Entry 6CJU (electron microscopy, 3.35 A resolution); this record covers chains A and B of the 4 polymer chains in the assembly.

== Chain A (and B) ==
Protein: SthK cyclic nucleotide-gated potassium channel
From: Spirochaeta thermophila
Notes: chain B of this document is another copy of the same molecule, construct and numbering; everything in this record applies to it too
UniProt: G0GA88 (G0GA88_SPITZ); numbering as in UniProt (aligned over 1-420)
Amino-acid sequence (456 residues; numbered -18 to 437; the number before each row is that of its first residue; numbers below 1 keep their minus sign (Met-18 is residue -18)):
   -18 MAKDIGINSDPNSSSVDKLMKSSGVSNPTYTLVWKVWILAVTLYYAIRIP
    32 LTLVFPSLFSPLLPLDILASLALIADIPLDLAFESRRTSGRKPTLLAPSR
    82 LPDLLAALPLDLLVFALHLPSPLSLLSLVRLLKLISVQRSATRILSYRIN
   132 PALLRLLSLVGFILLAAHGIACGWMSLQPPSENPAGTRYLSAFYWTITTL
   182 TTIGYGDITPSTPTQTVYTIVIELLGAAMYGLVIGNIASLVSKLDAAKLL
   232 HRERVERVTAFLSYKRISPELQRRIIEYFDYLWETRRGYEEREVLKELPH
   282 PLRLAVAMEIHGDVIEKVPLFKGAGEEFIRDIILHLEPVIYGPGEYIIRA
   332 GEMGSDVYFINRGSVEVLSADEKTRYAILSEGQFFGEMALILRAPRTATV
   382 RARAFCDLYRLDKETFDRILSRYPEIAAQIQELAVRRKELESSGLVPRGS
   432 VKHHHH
Unresolved in the structure: -18 to 9, 63-75, 413-437
Differences from the reference sequence: initiating methionine (-18); expression tag (-17 to 0, 421-437)
Small-molecule neighbours:
  - adenosine-3',5'-cyclic-monophosphate (CMP): Ile329, Val348, Tyr357, Ala358, Phe366, Gly367, Glu368, Met369, Arg377, Thr378, Ala379, Val381
  - phosphatidylglycerol (PGW; (1R)-2-{[(S)-{[(2S)-2,3-dihydroxypropyl]oxy}(hydroxy)phosphoryl]oxy}-1-[(hexadecanoyloxy)methyl]ethyl (9Z)-octadec-9-enoate), molecule 1: Leu24, Tyr25, Ile28, Arg29, Leu32, Leu39, Leu43
  - phosphatidylglycerol (PGW), molecule 2: Ile28, Leu32, Leu39, Leu145, His149, Ala166, Tyr170
  - phosphatidylglycerol (PGW), molecule 3: Pro31, Leu34, Val35, Ser102, Ser105, Leu106, Leu109, Leu112, Leu115, Phe143, Leu146, Ala147, Gly150, Ile151, Cys153, Gly154, Ser157, Leu158, Tyr199
  - phosphatidylglycerol (PGW), molecule 4: Leu137, Val141, Ile144, Leu181, Thr182, Tyr211, Val214, Ile218, Leu221, Val222, Leu225
  - phosphatidylglycerol (PGW), molecule 5: Phe143, Ala147, Ile151, Thr195, Tyr199, Val202, Leu206, Met210
  - phosphatidylglycerol (PGW), molecule 6: Gly167, Thr168, Tyr170, Leu171, Phe174
  - phosphatidylglycerol (PGW), molecule 7: Pro194, Thr195, Val198, Ile201, Val202, Leu205
  - phosphatidylglycerol (PGW), molecule 8: Leu205, Ala208, Ala209, Leu213

== How chain A and chain B interact ==
Residue-residue contacts - 78 pairs, chain A then chain B:
  Leu171(A) - Thr197(B)
  Leu171(A) - Val198(B)  hydrophobic
  Tyr175(A) - Pro191(B)
  Tyr175(A) - Thr197(B)
  Tyr175(A) - Ile201(B)  hydrophobic
  Ile178(A) - Glu204(B)
  Ile178(A) - Leu205(B)  hydrophobic
  Thr179(A) - Glu204(B)  hydrogen bond
  Thr182(A) - Ala208(B)
  Thr183(A) - Thr183(B)
  Ile184(A) - Thr180(B)
  Ile184(A) - Ile184(B)
  Ile184(A) - Gly185(B)
  Ile184(A) - Glu204(B)
  Gly185(A) - Gly185(B)
  Tyr186(A) - Trp176(B)  hydrogen bond
  Tyr186(A) - Thr180(B)  hydrogen bond
  Tyr186(A) - Tyr186(B)
  Tyr186(A) - Gly187(B)
  Tyr186(A) - Glu204(B)
  Asp188(A) - Thr190(B)
  Tyr211(A) - Ala208(B)  hydrogen bond (side chain-backbone)
  Tyr211(A) - Tyr211(B)
  Ile215(A) - Ile215(B)  hydrophobic
  Ile218(A) - Gly212(B)
  Ile218(A) - Leu213(B)  hydrophobic
  Ala219(A) - Gly216(B)
  Val222(A) - Gly216(B)
  Val222(A) - Asn217(B)
  Val222(A) - Ser220(B)
  Ser223(A) - Ser220(B)
  Ser223(A) - Lys224(B)
  Leu225(A) - Arg136(B)
  Asp226(A) - Pro132(B)
  Asp226(A) - Arg136(B)  salt bridge
  Lys229(A) - Ser127(B)
  Lys229(A) - Tyr128(B)
  Lys229(A) - Pro132(B)
  Arg233(A) - Tyr128(B)  hydrogen bond (side chain-backbone)
  Arg233(A) - Ile130(B)  hydrogen bond (side chain-backbone)
  Arg233(A) - Asn131(B)
  Arg233(A) - Pro132(B)
  Arg235(A) - Glu278(B)  hydrogen bond (side chain-backbone)
  Arg238(A) - Tyr270(B)
  Arg238(A) - Val275(B)
  Arg238(A) - Glu278(B)  salt bridge
  Val239(A) - Val275(B)  hydrophobic
  Phe242(A) - Glu272(B)
  Phe242(A) - Val275(B)  hydrophobic
  Leu243(A) - Val287(B)  hydrophobic
  Tyr245(A) - Tyr262(B)
  Tyr245(A) - Thr266(B)
  Tyr245(A) - Arg267(B)
  Tyr245(A) - Arg343(B)  hydrogen bond
  Tyr245(A) - Asp388(B)  hydrogen bond
  Lys246(A) - Asn342(B)
  Lys246(A) - Tyr390(B)  hydrogen bond
  Arg247(A) - Arg343(B)
  Ile248(A) - Glu290(B)
  Leu252(A) - Ala286(B)  hydrophobic
  Leu252(A) - Val287(B)  hydrophobic
  Leu252(A) - Glu290(B)
  Arg255(A) - Leu283(B)
  Arg255(A) - Ala286(B)
  Ile256(A) - Leu279(B)  hydrophobic
  Ile256(A) - Val287(B)  hydrophobic
  Tyr259(A) - Pro280(B)
  Tyr259(A) - Leu283(B)  hydrophobic
  Phe260(A) - Glu278(B)
  Trp264(A) - Tyr128(B)  hydrogen bond
  Ile321(A) - Pro280(B)
  Ile321(A) - Pro282(B)
  Tyr322(A) - Pro282(B)  hydrophobic
  Glu326(A) - Pro282(B)
  Arg330(A) - Arg311(B)
  Glu333(A) - Arg311(B)  salt bridge
  Met334(A) - Arg403(B)
  Met334(A) - Tyr404(B)  hydrophobic
Other interface residues (no listed pair), chain A (47 interface residues in all): Leu145, Phe174, Leu230, Glu234, Ala241, Ser249
Other interface residues (no listed pair), chain B (59 interface residues in all): Pro194, Thr200, Ala219, Ala227, Arg268, Leu276, Ile291, Glu362, Pro405

== In short ==
Chain A and chain B form an interface of 47 and 59 residues respectively, with 11 hydrogen bonds and 3 salt
bridges. Among the polar pairs are Asp226(A)-Arg136(B), Arg238(A)-Glu278(B) and Glu333(A)-Arg311(B). Chain A
binds adenosine-3',5'-cyclic-monophosphate and 8 copies of phosphatidylglycerol.
Both chains are SthK cyclic nucleotide-gated potassium channel (Spirochaeta thermophila). Entry 6CJU
(Structure of the SthK cyclic nucleotide-gated potassium channel in complex with cAMP) was determined by
electron microscopy (same publication as 6CJQ and 6CJT).
